PDB entry 8BL4 | electron microscopy, 3.90 A resolution | chains p and i of the 48 polymer chains in the assembly

== Chain p (and i) ==
Name: Phage tail protein
Organism: Streptomyces coelicolor A3(2)
Notes: chain i of this document is another copy of the same molecule, construct and numbering; everything in this record applies to it too
Reference sequence: Q9L0N9 (Q9L0N9_STRCO); numbering as in UniProt (aligned over 1-149)
Sequence (149 residues; each row starts with the number of its first residue):
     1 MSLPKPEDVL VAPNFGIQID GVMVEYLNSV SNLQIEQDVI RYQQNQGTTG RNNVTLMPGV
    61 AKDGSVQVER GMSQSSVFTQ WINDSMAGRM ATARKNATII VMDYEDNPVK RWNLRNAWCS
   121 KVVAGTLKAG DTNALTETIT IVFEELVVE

== Interface between chain p and chain i ==
Pairs across the interface (32; chain p residue first):
  Leu10(p) - Tyr42(i)
  Val11(p) - Tyr42(i)
  Ala12(p) - Tyr42(i)  hydrophobic
  Pro13(p) - Tyr42(i)
  Asn14(p) - Gln43(i)
  Asn14(p) - Gln44(i)
  Asn14(p) - Asn45(i)  hydrogen bond (side chain-backbone)
  Asn14(p) - Gln46(i)  hydrogen bond (side chain-backbone)
  Phe15(p) - Asn45(i)  hydrogen bond (backbone-side chain)
  Gly16(p) - Asn45(i)
  Ile17(p) - Asn45(i)
  Val22(p) - Gln43(i)
  Val22(p) - Gln44(i)  hydrogen bond (backbone-backbone)
  Met23(p) - Arg41(i)  hydrogen bond
  Met23(p) - Gln44(i)
  Val24(p) - Arg41(i)
  Val24(p) - Tyr42(i)  hydrogen bond (backbone-backbone)
  Glu25(p) - Tyr42(i)
  Arg70(p) - Val39(i)
  Arg70(p) - Ile40(i)  hydrogen bond (side chain-backbone)
  Arg70(p) - Arg41(i)
  Ile100(p) - Gly47(i)
  Tyr104(p) - Gly47(i)
  Tyr104(p) - Thr48(i)
  Tyr104(p) - Thr49(i)
  Thr132(p) - Ile35(i)
  Thr132(p) - Gln37(i)
  Thr132(p) - Pro58(i)
  Asn133(p) - Gln37(i)
  Ala134(p) - Gln37(i)  hydrogen bond (backbone-side chain)
  Leu135(p) - Gln37(i)
  Leu135(p) - Val39(i)  hydrophobic
Also at the interface, not in a pair above, chain p (20 interface residues in all): Gly21
Also at the interface, not in a pair above, chain i (18 interface residues in all): Glu36, Gly50, Arg51, Leu56

== In short ==
Chain p and chain i form an interface of 20 and 18 residues respectively; the contacts include 8 hydrogen
bonds. Among the polar pairs are Asn14(p)-Asn45(i), Asn14(p)-Gln46(i) and Phe15(p)-Asn45(i).
Both chains are Phage tail protein (Streptomyces coelicolor A3(2)). Entry 8BL4 (Cryo-EM structure of a
contractile injection system in Streptomyces coelicolor, the sheath-tube module in extended state) was
determined by electron microscopy, deposited together with 8BKY.
